7JGB - chains a and d of the 12 polymer chains in the assembly; structure by electron microscopy, 3.50 A resolution.

Chain a:
Protein: ATP synthase subunit a
Source organism: Mycolicibacterium smegmatis
Reference sequence: A0R206 (A0R206_MYCS2); numbering as in UniProt (aligned over 1-252)
Amino-acid sequence (252 residues; row label = number of the first residue in the row):
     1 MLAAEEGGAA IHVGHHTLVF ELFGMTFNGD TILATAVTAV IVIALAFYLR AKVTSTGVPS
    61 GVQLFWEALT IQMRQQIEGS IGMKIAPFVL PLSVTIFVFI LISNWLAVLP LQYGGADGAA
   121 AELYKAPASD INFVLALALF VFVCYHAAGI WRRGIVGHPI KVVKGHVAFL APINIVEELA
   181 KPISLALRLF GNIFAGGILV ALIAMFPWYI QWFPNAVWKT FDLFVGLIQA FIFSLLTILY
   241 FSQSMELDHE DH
Not modelled in the structure: 1-30, 114-122, 247-252

Chain d:
Protein: ATP synthase subunit b-delta
Source organism: Mycolicibacterium smegmatis
Reference sequence: A0R203 (ATPFD_MYCS2); residue numbers follow UniProt; this construct covers 1-445
Amino-acid sequence (445 residues; numbered 1 to 445; the number before each row is that of its first residue):
     1 MSIFIGQLIG FAVIAFIIVK WVVPPVRTLM RNQQEAVRAA LAESAEAAKK LADADAMHAK
    61 ALADAKAESE KVTEEAKQDS ERIAAQLSEQ AGSEAERIKA QGAQQIQLMR QQLIRQLRTG
   121 LGAEAVNKAA EIVRAHVADP QAQSATVDRF LSELEQMAPS SVVIDTAATS RLRAASRQSL
   181 AALVEKFDSV AGGLDADGLT NLADELASVA KLLLSETALN KHLAEPTDDS APKVRLLERL
   241 LSDKVSATTL DLLRTAVSNR WSTESNLIDA VEHTARLALL KRAEIAGEVD EVEEQLFRFG
   301 RVLDAEPRLS ALLSDYTTPA EGRVALLDKA LTGRPGVNQT AAALLSQTVG LLRGERADEA
   361 VIDLAELAVS RRGEVVAHVS AAAELSDAQR TRLTEVLSRI YGRPVSVQLH VDPELLGGLS
   421 ITVGDEVIDG SIASRLAAAQ TGLPD
Not modelled in the structure: 41-445

Interface between chain a and chain d:
Contacting residue pairs - 25 pairs, chain a then chain d:
  Pro-59(a) / Gln-34(d)
  Pro-59(a) / Val-37(d)  hydrophobic
  Ser-60(a) / Gln-34(d)
  Leu-64(a) / Gln-33(d)
  Val-108(a) / Phe-11(d)
  Leu-109(a) / Phe-11(d)  hydrophobic
  Pro-110(a) / Phe-4(d)
  Pro-110(a) / Gln-7(d)  hydrogen bond (backbone-side chain)
  Pro-110(a) / Phe-11(d)
  Gln-112(a) / Gln-7(d)
  Ala-204(a) / Ile-3(d)
  Trp-208(a) / Ser-2(d)
  Trp-208(a) / Ile-5(d)  hydrophobic
  Trp-208(a) / Gly-6(d)
  Gln-211(a) / Ser-2(d)
  Gln-211(a) / Ile-3(d)  hydrogen bond (side chain-backbone)
  Gln-211(a) / Gly-6(d)
  Gln-211(a) / Gln-7(d)
  Trp-212(a) / Gly-6(d)
  Trp-212(a) / Ile-9(d)  hydrophobic
  Trp-212(a) / Gly-10(d)
  Ala-216(a) / Gly-10(d)
  Ala-216(a) / Val-13(d)  hydrophobic
  Lys-219(a) / Gln-7(d)
  Thr-220(a) / Ile-14(d)
Also at the interface, not in a pair above, chain a (16 interface residues in all): Leu-111, Asn-215
Also at the interface, not in a pair above, chain d (16 interface residues in all): Leu-8, Met-30

Overview:
The chain a/chain d interface involves 16 residues from each chain, with 2 hydrogen bonds. Polar pairs include
Pro-110(a)/Gln-7(d) and Gln-211(a)/Ile-3(d).
Chain a is ATP synthase subunit a and chain d is ATP synthase subunit b-delta, both from Mycolicibacterium
smegmatis; the structure, Cryo-EM structure of bedaquiline-free Mycobacterium smegmatis ATP synthase FO
region, was determined by electron microscopy together with 7JG5, 7JG6, 7JG7, 7JG8, 7JG9, 7JGA and 7JGC from
the same study.
